Entry 3U1J (X-ray diffraction, 1.80 A resolution); this record covers chains A and B of the 3 polymer chains in the assembly.

[Chain A]
Protein: Serine protease subunit NS2B
From: Dengue virus 3
UniProt: Q5UB51 (POLG_DEN3I); residues 50-95 here correspond to UniProt positions 1393-1438 (UniProt number = residue number + 1343)
Sequence (51 residues; numbered 45 to 95; the number before each row is that of its first residue):
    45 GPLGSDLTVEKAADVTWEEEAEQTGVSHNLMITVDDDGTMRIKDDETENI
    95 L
Not modelled in the structure: 45-49, 70-95
Differences from the reference sequence: expression tag (45-49)

[Chain B]
Protein: Serine protease NS3
From: Dengue virus 3
Notes: EC 3.4.21.91, 3.6.1.15, 3.6.4.13
UniProt: Q5UB51 (POLG_DEN3I); residues 1-182 here correspond to UniProt positions 1474-1655 (UniProt number = residue number + 1473)
Sequence (191 residues; row label = number of the first residue in the row; numbers below 1 keep their minus sign (Gly-8 is residue -8)):
    -8 GGGGSGGGGSGVLWDVPSPPETQKAELEEGVYRIKQQGIFGKTQVGVGVQ
    42 KEGVFHTMWHVTRGAVLTHNGKRLEPNWASVKKDLISYGGGWRLSAQWQK
    92 GEEVQVIAVEPGKNPKNFQTMPGTFQTTTGEIGAIALDFKPGTSGSPIIN
   142 REGKVVGLYGNGVVTKNGGYVSGIAQTNAEPDGPTPELEEE
Not modelled in the structure: -8 to 5, 172-182
Differences from the reference sequence: expression tag (-8 to 0)
Reported in the primary citation:
  - specificity-determining residues: Gln27, Thr34, Val36, Val155 (proposed by the authors, not directly observed)
  - specificity-determining residues: Ile30, Phe31
  - catalytic residues: His51, Asp75, Gly133, Thr134, Ser135
  - contacts within the chain: His51-Asp75 (hydrogen bond), His51-Ser135 (hydrogen bond)
  - mutagenesis - N152A, I165A: decreased catalytic activity (citing earlier work)

[Chain A / chain B interface]
Pairs across the interface - 64 pairs, chain A then chain B:
  Asp50(A) - Val57(B)
  Asp50(A) - Thr59(B)
  Asp50(A) - Arg64(B)  salt bridge
  Leu51(A) - Lys26(B)
  Leu51(A) - Gln27(B)
  Leu51(A) - Thr53(B)
  Leu51(A) - Ala56(B)  hydrophobic
  Leu51(A) - Val57(B)  hydrogen bond (backbone-backbone)
  Leu51(A) - Leu58(B)  hydrophobic
  Leu51(A) - Thr59(B)  hydrogen bond (backbone-backbone)
  Thr52(A) - Arg24(B)
  Thr52(A) - Ile25(B)
  Thr52(A) - Lys26(B)  hydrogen bond (backbone-backbone)
  Thr52(A) - Lys33(B)  hydrogen bond
  Thr52(A) - Thr59(B)
  Val53(A) - Leu18(B)  hydrophobic
  Val53(A) - Tyr23(B)  hydrophobic
  Val53(A) - Arg24(B)
  Val53(A) - Phe46(B)  hydrophobic
  Val53(A) - His60(B)
  Glu54(A) - Tyr23(B)
  Glu54(A) - Arg24(B)  salt bridge
  Glu54(A) - Lys26(B)  salt bridge
  Lys55(A) - Glu20(B)  hydrogen bond (side chain-backbone)
  Lys55(A) - Val22(B)
  Lys55(A) - Tyr23(B)
  Ala56(A) - Val22(B)  hydrogen bond (backbone-backbone)
  Ala56(A) - Arg24(B)
  Ala56(A) - Val100(B)  hydrophobic
  Ala56(A) - Pro106(B)
  Ala57(A) - Gly21(B)
  Ala57(A) - Val22(B)  hydrogen bond (backbone-backbone)
  Ala57(A) - Pro106(B)  hydrophobic
  Asp58(A) - Glu20(B)
  Asp58(A) - Ile98(B)
  Val59(A) - Val22(B)  hydrophobic
  Val59(A) - Ile98(B)  hydrophobic
  Val59(A) - Ile140(B)  hydrophobic
  Val59(A) - Gly144(B)
  Thr60(A) - Ile98(B)
  Thr60(A) - Asn108(B)  hydrogen bond (backbone-side chain)
  Thr60(A) - Ile140(B)
  Trp61(A) - Glu94(B)
  Trp61(A) - Val95(B)
  Trp61(A) - Gln96(B)
  Trp61(A) - Gln110(B)
  Trp61(A) - Ile140(B)
  Trp61(A) - Asn141(B)
  Trp61(A) - Arg142(B)
  Glu62(A) - Gln96(B)  hydrogen bond (backbone-side chain)
  Glu62(A) - Asn108(B)
  Glu63(A) - Arg142(B)  salt bridge
  Ala65(A) - Gln96(B)
  Ala65(A) - Asn108(B)
  Glu66(A) - Lys107(B)  salt bridge
  Glu66(A) - Asn108(B)  hydrogen bond (backbone-backbone)
  Glu66(A) - Phe109(B)
  Glu66(A) - Gln110(B)  hydrogen bond (backbone-backbone)
  Gln67(A) - Gln110(B)  hydrogen bond
  Thr68(A) - Gln110(B)
  Gly69(A) - Gln110(B)  hydrogen bond (backbone-backbone)
  Gly69(A) - Thr111(B)  hydrogen bond (backbone-side chain)
  Gly69(A) - Met112(B)
  Gly69(A) - Leu128(B)
Also at the interface, not in a pair above, chain B (40 interface residues in all): Glu19, Val36, Val40, Ala127, Val146
Interface features reported in the paper:
  - interface residues, chain A: Glu66(A)

[Summary]
19 residues of chain A and 40 residues of chain B are in contact; the contacts include 14 hydrogen bonds and 5
salt bridges. Among the polar pairs are Asp50(A)-Arg64(B), Glu54(A)-Arg24(B) and Glu54(A)-Lys26(B). From the
paper: catalytic residues His51(B), Asp75(B) and Gly133(B) among others; N152A and I165A of chain B reduce
catalytic activity.
Chain A is Serine protease subunit NS2B and chain B is Serine protease NS3, both from Dengue virus 3; the
structure, Aprotinin bound to Dengue virus protease, was determined by X-ray diffraction (same publication as
3U1I).
